3IPC - chain A; structure by X-ray diffraction, 1.30 A resolution.

[Chain A]
Name: ABC transporter, substrate binding protein (Amino acid)
Source organism: Agrobacterium tumefaciens
UniProtKB: Q7CX36 (Q7CX36_AGRT5); residues 2-350 here correspond to UniProt positions 24-372 (UniProt number = residue number + 22)
Sequence (356 residues; each row starts with the number of its first residue):
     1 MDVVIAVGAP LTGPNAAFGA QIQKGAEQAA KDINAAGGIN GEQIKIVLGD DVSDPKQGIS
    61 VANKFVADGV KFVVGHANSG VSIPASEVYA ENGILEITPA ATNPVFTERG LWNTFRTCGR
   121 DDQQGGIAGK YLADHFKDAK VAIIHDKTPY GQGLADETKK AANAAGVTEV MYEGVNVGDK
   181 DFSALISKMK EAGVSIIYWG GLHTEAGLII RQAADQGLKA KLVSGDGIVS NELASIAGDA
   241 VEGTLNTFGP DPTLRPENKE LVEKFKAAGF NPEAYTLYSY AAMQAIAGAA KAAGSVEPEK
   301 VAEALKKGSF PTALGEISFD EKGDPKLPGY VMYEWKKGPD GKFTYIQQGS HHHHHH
Disordered / not traced: 349-356
Construct notes: expression tag (1, 351-356); engineered mutation A77 (Phe99 in Q7CX36)
Ligand contacts: leucine (LEU): F18, A77, N78, S79, A100, A101, T102, N103, Y150, L202, D226, G227, Y275
Reported in the primary citation:
  - binding site for leucine: F18
  - mutagenesis - F77A: increased binding to leucine

[Summary]
Bound to chain A: leucine. From the paper: a binding site for leucine at F18; F77A increases binding to
leucine.
Chain A is ABC transporter, substrate binding protein (Amino acid) (Agrobacterium tumefaciens); the structure,
Structure of ATU2422-GABA F77A mutant receptor in complex with leucine, was determined by X-ray diffraction,
deposited together with 3IP5, 3IP6, 3IP7, 3IP9 and 3IPA.
